4PI7 - chain A; structure by X-ray diffraction, 1.60 A resolution.

# Chain A
Name: Autolysin E
Source organism: Staphylococcus aureus
UniProtKB: Q99RW6 (Q99RW6_STAAM); residues 35-258 here = UniProt positions 35-258
Sequence (228 residues; row label = number of the first residue in the row):
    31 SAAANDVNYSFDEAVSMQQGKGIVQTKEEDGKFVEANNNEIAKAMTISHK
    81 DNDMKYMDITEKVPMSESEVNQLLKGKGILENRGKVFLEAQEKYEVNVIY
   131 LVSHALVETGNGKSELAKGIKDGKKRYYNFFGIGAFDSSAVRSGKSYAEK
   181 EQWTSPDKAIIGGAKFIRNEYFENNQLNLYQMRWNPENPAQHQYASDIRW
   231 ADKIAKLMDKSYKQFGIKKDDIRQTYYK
Disordered / not traced: 31, 79-82
Differences from the reference sequence: expression tag (31-34)
From the paper describing this entry:
  - catalytic residues: Glu138
  - binding site for N-acetylglucosamine: Gln223
  - binding site for N-acetyl-beta-muramic acid: Gly164, Tyr201, Tyr224
  - specificity-determining residues: Tyr201
  - specificity-determining residues: Gly52 to Asn68 (proposed by the authors, not directly observed)

# In short
The paper reports the catalytic residue Glu138; a binding site for N-acetyl-beta-muramic acid at Gly164,
Tyr201 and Tyr224.
Chain A is Autolysin E (Staphylococcus aureus); the structure, Crystal structure of S. Aureus Autolysin E in
complex with disaccharide NAM-NAG, was determined by X-ray diffraction together with 4PI8, 4PI9 and 4PIA from
the same study.
